Entry 4ADQ (X-ray diffraction, 4.50 A resolution (low resolution: residue-level contacts below are approximate; hydrogen-bond / salt-bridge calls are withheld)); this record covers chains E and F of the 4 polymer chains in the assembly.

[Chain E (and F)]
Molecule: Macrophage colony-stimulating factor 1
Source organism: Mus musculus
Notes: chain F of this document is another copy of the same molecule, construct and numbering; everything in this record applies to it too
UniProt: P07141 (CSF1_MOUSE); residues 1-149 here correspond to UniProt positions 33-181 (UniProt number = residue number + 32)
Sequence (153 residues; each row starts with the number of its first residue; numbers below 1 keep their minus sign (Gly-3 is residue -3)):
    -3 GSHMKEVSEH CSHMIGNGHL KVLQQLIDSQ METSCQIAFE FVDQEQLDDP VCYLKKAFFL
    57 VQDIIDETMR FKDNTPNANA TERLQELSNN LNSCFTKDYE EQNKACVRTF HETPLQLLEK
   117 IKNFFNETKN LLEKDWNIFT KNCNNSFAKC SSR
Not modelled in the structure: -3 to 3, 148-149 (chain F: -3 to 4, 147-149)
Sequence notes: expression tag (-3 to 0)
UniProt features mapped onto this chain:
  - glycosylation (N-linked (GlcNAc...) asparagine): Asn75, Asn122, Asn140
Disulfide bonds: Cys7-Cys90, Cys48-Cys139, Cys102-Cys146

[Chain E / chain F interface]
Cross-chain cystine bridges: Cys31(E)-Cys31(F)
Pairs across the interface (26):
  Asp24(E) - Thr71(F)
  Ser25(E) - Ser25(F)
  Ser25(E) - Gln26(F)
  Ser25(E) - Phe67(F)
  Ser25(E) - Asn73(F)
  Gln26(E) - Ser25(F)
  Gln26(E) - Gln26(F)
  Gln26(E) - Met27(F)
  Gln26(E) - Phe67(F)
  Met27(E) - Gln26(F)
  Met27(E) - Arg66(F)
  Met27(E) - Phe67(F)
  Met27(E) - Pro110(F)
  Glu28(E) - Arg66(F)
  Glu28(E) - Phe67(F)
  Glu28(E) - Lys68(F)
  Cys31(E) - Cys31(F)  disulfide
  Met65(E) - Met27(F)
  Arg66(E) - Met27(F)
  Arg66(E) - Glu28(F)
  Phe67(E) - Ser25(F)
  Phe67(E) - Gln26(F)
  Phe67(E) - Met27(F)
  Thr71(E) - Asp24(F)
  Asn73(E) - Ser25(F)
  Pro110(E) - Met27(F)
Interface residues without a listed pair, chain E (14 interface residues in all): Thr64, Lys68
Interface residues without a listed pair, chain F (15 interface residues in all): Thr64, Met65, Leu114

[Summary]
The interface between chain E and chain F involves 14 residues on one side and 15 on the other; the contacts
include 1 disulfide bond.
Chain E and chain F are both Macrophage colony-stimulating factor 1 (Mus musculus); the structure, Crystal
structure of the mouse colony-stimulating factor 1 (mcsf-1) cytokine in complex with the viral receptor ...,
was determined by X-ray diffraction, deposited together with 3UEZ, 3UF2, 3UF5 and 4ADF.
